Entry 8EJ1 (electron microscopy, 6.90 A resolution (low resolution: residue-level contacts below are approximate; hydrogen-bond / salt-bridge calls are withheld)); this record covers chain A.

Chain A:
Name: Cystic fibrosis transmembrane conductance regulator
From: Homo sapiens
Notes: EC 5.6.1.6
UniProtKB: P13569 (CFTR_HUMAN); numbering as in UniProt; present here: 1-507, 509-1480
Sequence (1479 residues; numbered 1 to 1480; 1 number in that range is skipped by the numbering (no residue carries it; nothing is unmodelled there); the number before each row is that of its first residue):
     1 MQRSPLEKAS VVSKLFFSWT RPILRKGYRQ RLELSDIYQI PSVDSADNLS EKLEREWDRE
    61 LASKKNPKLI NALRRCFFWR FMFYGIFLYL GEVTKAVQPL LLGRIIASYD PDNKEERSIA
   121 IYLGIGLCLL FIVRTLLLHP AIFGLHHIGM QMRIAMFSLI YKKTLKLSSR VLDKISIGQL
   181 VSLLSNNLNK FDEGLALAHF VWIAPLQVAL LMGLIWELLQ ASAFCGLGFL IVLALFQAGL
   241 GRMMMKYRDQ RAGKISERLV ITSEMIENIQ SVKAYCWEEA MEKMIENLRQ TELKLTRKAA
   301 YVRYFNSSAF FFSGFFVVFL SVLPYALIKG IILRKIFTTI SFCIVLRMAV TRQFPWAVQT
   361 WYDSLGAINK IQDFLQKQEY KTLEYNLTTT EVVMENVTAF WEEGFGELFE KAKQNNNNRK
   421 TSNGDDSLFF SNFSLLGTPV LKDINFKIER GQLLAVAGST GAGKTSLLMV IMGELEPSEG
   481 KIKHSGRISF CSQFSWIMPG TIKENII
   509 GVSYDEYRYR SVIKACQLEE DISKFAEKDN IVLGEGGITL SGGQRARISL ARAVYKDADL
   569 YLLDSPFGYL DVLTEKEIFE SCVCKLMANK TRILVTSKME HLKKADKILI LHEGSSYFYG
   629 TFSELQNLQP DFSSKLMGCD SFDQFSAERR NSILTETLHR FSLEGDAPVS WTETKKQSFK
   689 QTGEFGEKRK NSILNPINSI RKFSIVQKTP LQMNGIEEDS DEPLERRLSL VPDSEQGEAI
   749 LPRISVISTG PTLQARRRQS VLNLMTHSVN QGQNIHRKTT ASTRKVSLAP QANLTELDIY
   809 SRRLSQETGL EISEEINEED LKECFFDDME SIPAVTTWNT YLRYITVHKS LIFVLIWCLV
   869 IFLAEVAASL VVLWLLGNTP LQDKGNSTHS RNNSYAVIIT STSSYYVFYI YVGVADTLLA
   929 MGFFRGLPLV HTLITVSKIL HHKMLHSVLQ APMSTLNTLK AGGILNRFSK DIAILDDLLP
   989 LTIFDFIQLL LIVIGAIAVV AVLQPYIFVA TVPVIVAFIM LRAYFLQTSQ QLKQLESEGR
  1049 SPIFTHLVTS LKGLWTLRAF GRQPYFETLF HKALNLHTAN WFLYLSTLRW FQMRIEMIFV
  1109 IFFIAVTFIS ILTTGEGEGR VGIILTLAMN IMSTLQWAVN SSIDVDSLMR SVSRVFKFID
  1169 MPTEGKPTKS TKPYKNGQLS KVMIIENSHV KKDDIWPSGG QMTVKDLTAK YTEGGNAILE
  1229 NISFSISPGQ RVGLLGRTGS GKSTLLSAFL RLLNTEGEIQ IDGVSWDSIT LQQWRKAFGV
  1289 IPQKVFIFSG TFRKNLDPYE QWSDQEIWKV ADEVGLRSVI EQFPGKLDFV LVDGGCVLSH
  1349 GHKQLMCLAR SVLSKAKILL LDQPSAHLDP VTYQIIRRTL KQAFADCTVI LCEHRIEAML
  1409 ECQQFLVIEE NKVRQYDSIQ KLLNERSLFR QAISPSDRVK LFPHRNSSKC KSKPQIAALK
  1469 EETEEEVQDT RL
Unresolved in the structure: 1-2, 109-117, 403-436, 637-840, 887-909, 1122-1124, 1174-1206, 1437-1480
Construct notes: engineered mutation Q1371 (Glu in P13569)
Curated features (UniProtKB/Swiss-Prot):
  - motif: T1478 to L1480 (PDZ-binding)
  - binding site (ATP): W401, S434, G458 to T465, Q493, Y1219, G1244 to S1251
  - modified residue: S549 (Phosphoserine), S660 (Phosphoserine), S670 (Phosphoserine), S686 (Phosphoserine), S700 (Phosphoserine), S712 (Phosphoserine), T717 (Phosphothreonine), S737 (Phosphoserine), S753 (Phosphoserine), S768 (Phosphoserine), S790 (Phosphoserine), S795 (Phosphoserine), S813 (Phosphoserine), S1444 (Phosphoserine), S1456 (Phosphoserine)
  - lipidation (S-palmitoyl cysteine): C524, C1395
  - glycosylation (N-linked (GlcNAc...) asparagine): N894, N900
  - cross-link: K688 (Glycyl lysine isopeptide (Lys-Gly) (interchain with G-Cter in ubiquitin))
  - natural variant: S13 (S13F: In CF), R31 (R31C; R31L: In CF; uncertain significance), S42 (S42F: In CF), D44 (D44G: In CF; uncertain significance; D44V), S50 (S50Y: In CBAVD), W57 (W57G: In CF), P67 (P67L: In CF), R74 (R74W: In CF and CBAVD; uncertain significance), R75 (R75Q: In CF), G85 (G85E: In CF), F87 (F87L: In CF), G91 (G91R: In CF), 148 further natural variant entries in UniProt
  - mutagenesis: R347 (R347D: Decreases glutathione uptake. Increases affinity for glutathione), K464 (K464A: Decreases glutathione uptake; K464M: Impaired maturation of glycan chains indicating impaired trafficking from the endoplasmic reticulum to the cell membrane), I539 (I539T: Enhances trafficking from the endoplasmic reticulum to the cell membrane), N894 (N894D: Abolishes N-glycosylation, enhances endocytosis and impairs subsequent recycling to the cell surface; when associated with D-900), N900 (N900D: Abolishes N-glycosylation, enhances endocytosis and impairs subsequent recycling to the cell surface; when associated with D-894), M1137 (M1137R: Abolishes channel activity. Impairs protein maturation, suggesting the protein is retained in the endoplasmic reticulum), I1139 (I1139V: Decreases channel activity, no visible effect on protein maturation), D1154 (D1154G: Decreases channel activity, no visible effect on protein maturation), K1250 (K1250A: Decreases glutathione uptake; K1250M: No effect on maturation of glycans, suggesting that trafficking to the plasma membrane is not altered), T1478 to L1480 (Reduces interaction with MARCHF2 and abolishes subsequent MARCHF2-mediated degradation. No effect on localization to the Golgi)
What the authors report for this chain:
  - disease-associated variants - R1070W: decreased expression (citing earlier work)
  - mutagenesis - V510D: increased stability (citing earlier work)
  - disease-associated variants - R1070W: decreased stability (citing earlier work)

Overview:
From UniProt: 20 ATP-binding residues and 12 mutagenesis sites. From the paper: R1070W reduces expression;
V510D increases stability.
Chain A is Cystic fibrosis transmembrane conductance regulator (Homo sapiens); the structure, Dephosphorylated
human delta F508 cystic fibrosis transmembrane conductance regulator (CFTR), was determined by electron
microscopy together with 8EIG, 8EIO and 8EIQ from the same study.
